PDB entry 6U8Q | electron microscopy, 4.67 A resolution (low resolution: residue-level contacts below are approximate; hydrogen-bond / salt-bridge calls are withheld) | chains B and L of the 16 polymer chains in the assembly

# Chain B (and L)
Molecule: Integrase
Organism: Human immunodeficiency virus 1
Notes: EC 2.7.7.-; chain L of this document is another copy of the same molecule, construct and numbering; everything in this record applies to it too
UniProtKB: Q76353 (Q76353_9HIV1); numbering as in UniProt (aligned over 1-288)
Amino-acid sequence (364 residues; numbered -75 to 288; the number before each row is that of its first residue; numbers below 1 keep their minus sign (Gly-75 is residue -75)):
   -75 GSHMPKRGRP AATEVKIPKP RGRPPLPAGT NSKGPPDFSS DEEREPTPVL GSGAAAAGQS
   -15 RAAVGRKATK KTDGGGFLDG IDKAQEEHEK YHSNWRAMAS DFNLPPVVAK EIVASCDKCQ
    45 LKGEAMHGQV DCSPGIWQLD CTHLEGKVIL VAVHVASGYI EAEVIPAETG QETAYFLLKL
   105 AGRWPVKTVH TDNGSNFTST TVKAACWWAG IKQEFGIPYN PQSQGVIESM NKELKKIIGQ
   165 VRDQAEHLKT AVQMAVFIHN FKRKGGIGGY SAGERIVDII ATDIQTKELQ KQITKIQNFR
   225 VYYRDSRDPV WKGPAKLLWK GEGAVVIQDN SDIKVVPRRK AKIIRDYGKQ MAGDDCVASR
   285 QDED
Unresolved in the structure: -75 to 0, 50-55, 271-288 (chain L: -75 to 55, 140-148, 210-288)
Sequence notes: expression tag (-75 to 0)
What the authors report for this chain:
  - catalytic residues: Asp64, Asp116 (citing earlier work)

# Interface between chain B and chain L
Contacting residue pairs (12; chain B residue first):
  Glu11(B) - Lys186(L)
  Lys14(B) - Gln168(L)
  Tyr15(B) - Ile182(L)
  Tyr15(B) - Lys186(L)
  Tyr15(B) - Arg187(L)
  His16(B) - Arg187(L)
  Ser17(B) - Arg187(L)
  Lys42(B) - Asp167(L)
  Ile191(B) - Ala80(L)
  Ile191(B) - Ser81(L)
  Ile191(B) - Arg199(L)
  Tyr194(B) - Ile191(L)
Also at the interface, not in a pair above, chain B (12 interface residues in all): Glu13, Gln146, Gly190, Gly192
Also at the interface, not in a pair above, chain L (12 interface residues in all): Lys156, Gln164, Gly190

# Overview
The chain B/chain L interface involves 12 residues from each chain. The paper reports catalytic residues
Asp64(B) and Asp116(B).
Chain B and chain L are both Integrase (Human immunodeficiency virus 1); the structure, CryoEM structure of
HIV-1 cleaved synaptic complex (CSC) intasome, was determined by electron microscopy (same publication as
6VDK).
